PDB entry 8AXE | X-ray diffraction, 1.80 A resolution | chains A and B

[Chain A]
Name: 14-3-3 protein sigma
Organism: Homo sapiens
UniProtKB: P31947 (1433S_HUMAN); residue numbers follow UniProt; this construct covers 1-231
Chain sequence (236 residues; numbered -4 to 231; the number before each row is that of its first residue; numbers below 1 keep their minus sign (Gly-4 is residue -4)):
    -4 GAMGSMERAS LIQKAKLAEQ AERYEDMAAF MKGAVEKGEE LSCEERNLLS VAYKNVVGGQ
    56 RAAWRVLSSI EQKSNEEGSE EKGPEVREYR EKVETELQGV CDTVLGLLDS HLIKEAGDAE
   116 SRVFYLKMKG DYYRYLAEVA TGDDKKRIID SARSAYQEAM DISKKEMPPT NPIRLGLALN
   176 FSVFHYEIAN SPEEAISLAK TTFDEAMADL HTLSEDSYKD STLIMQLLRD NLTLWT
Construct notes: expression tag (-4 to 0)
UniProt features mapped onto this chain:
  - site (Interaction with phosphoserine on interacting protein): Arg56, Arg129
  - modified residue (Phosphoserine): Ser5, Ser74
Glycans and other covalent adducts: compound ODC linked to Cys38
Ion coordination: Mg2+ site 1 near Ser37 (its only coordinating residue here); Mg2+ site 2 near Glu89 (its only coordinating residue here)
Ligand contacts: ODC (2-chloranyl-N-[2-[1-[2-(4-chloranylphenoxy)-2-methyl-propanoyl]piperidin-4-yl]ethyl]ethanamide): Arg41, Asn42, Glu115, Phe119, Lys122, Pro167, Ile168, Gly171, Asp215, Leu218, Ile219
What the authors report for this chain:
  - binding site for ODC: Cys38

[Chain B]
Name: Estrogen receptor
UniProtKB: P03372 (ESR1_HUMAN); residues 591-595 here = UniProt positions 591-595
Chain sequence (5 residues; each row starts with the number of its first residue):
   591 FPATV
Modified positions: Thr594 (phosphothreonine; TPO)
What the authors report for this chain:
  - post-translational modification sites: Thr594 (citing earlier work)

[How chain A and chain B interact]
Pairs across the interface - 19 pairs, chain A then chain B:
  Lys49(A) - Thr594(B)
  Lys49(A) - Val595(B)
  Arg56(A) - Thr594(B)
  Lys122(A) - Val595(B)  hydrogen bond (side chain-backbone)
  Arg129(A) - Thr594(B)
  Tyr130(A) - Thr594(B)
  Gly171(A) - Val595(B)
  Leu174(A) - Ala593(B)
  Leu174(A) - Thr594(B)
  Leu174(A) - Val595(B)  hydrophobic
  Asn175(A) - Thr594(B)
  Asn175(A) - Val595(B)  hydrogen bond (side chain-backbone)
  Val178(A) - Pro592(B)  hydrophobic
  Val178(A) - Ala593(B)
  Val178(A) - Thr594(B)
  Leu222(A) - Ala593(B)  hydrophobic
  Leu222(A) - Val595(B)  hydrophobic
  Asn226(A) - Pro592(B)
  Asn226(A) - Ala593(B)  hydrogen bond (side chain-backbone)
Other interface residues (no listed pair), chain A (17 interface residues in all): Arg60, Asp126, Glu182, Ile219, Leu229, Trp230
Other interface residues (no listed pair), chain B (5 interface residues in all): Phe591

[Summary]
17 residues of chain A and 5 residues of chain B are in contact; the contacts include 3 hydrogen bonds. Polar
contacts include Lys122(A)-Val595(B), Asn175(A)-Val595(B) and Asn226(A)-Ala593(B). Compound ODC is covalently
linked to Cys38(A). The paper reports a binding site for ODC at Cys38(A); a modification site at Thr594(B).
Here chain A is 14-3-3 protein sigma (Homo sapiens) and chain B is Estrogen receptor. Entry 8AXE (Small
molecule stabilizer for ERalpha and 14-3-3 (1074210)) was determined by X-ray diffraction (same publication as
8AI0, 8ALR, 8ALT, 8ALV, 8ALW, 8AM7 and 32 further entries).
